PDB entry 1LCC | solution NMR | chains B and A of the 3 polymer chains in the assembly

Chain B:
Molecule: 11-nt DNA strand
Sequence (11 nucleotides; numbered 1 to 11; the number before each row is that of its first residue):
     1 AATTGTGAGC G

Chain A:
Molecule: Lac Repressor
Organism: Escherichia coli
Reference sequence: P03023 (LACI_ECOLI); residue numbers follow UniProt; this construct covers 1-51
Sequence (51 residues; numbered 1 to 51; the number before each row is that of its first residue):
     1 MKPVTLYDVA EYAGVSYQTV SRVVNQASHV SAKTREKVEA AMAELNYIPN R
Swiss-Prot annotation at these positions:
  - DNA-binding region: Leu-6 to Asn-25 (H-T-H motif)
  - mutagenesis: Tyr-17 (Y17H: Broadening of specificity), Arg-22 (R22N: Recognizes an operator variant)

Interface between chain B and chain A:
Contacting residue pairs - 12 pairs, chain B then chain A:
  DA2(B) with His-29(A), sugar contact
  DT3(B) with His-29(A), phosphate contact
  DT4(B) with Thr-19(A), phosphate contact; Arg-22(A), base contact; His-29(A), phosphate contact
  DG5(B) with Ser-16(A), phosphate contact; Gln-18(A), base contact; Arg-22(A), base contact
  DT6(B) with Tyr-17(A), base contact; Gln-18(A), base contact
  DG7(B) with Gln-18(A), base contact
  DA8(B) with Tyr-17(A), base contact

Overview:
7 residues of chain B and 6 residues of chain A are in contact. From UniProt: 2 mutagenesis sites on chain A.
Chain B is an 11-nt DNA strand and chain A is Lac Repressor (Escherichia coli); the structure, Structure of
the complex of lac repressor headpiece and an 11 base-pair half-operator, was determined by solution NMR
together with 1LCD from the same study.
